Entry 5G4V (X-ray diffraction, 2.87 A resolution); this record covers chains A and D of the 4 polymer chains in the assembly.

[Chain A]
Molecule: Hmkt-7
Notes: fragment: kink turn motif
Sequence (19 nucleotides; row label = number of the first residue in the row):
     1 GGCGAAGAGCCGGCGAGCC

[Chain D]
Protein: 50S ribosomal protein L7AE
Organism: Archaeoglobus fulgidus
Notes: fragment: k-turn binding domain, residues 2-119
Reference sequence: O29494 (RL7A_ARCFU); residues 2-119 here = UniProt positions 2-119
Amino-acid sequence (123 residues; each row starts with the number of its first residue; numbers below 1 keep their minus sign (Gly-3 is residue -3)):
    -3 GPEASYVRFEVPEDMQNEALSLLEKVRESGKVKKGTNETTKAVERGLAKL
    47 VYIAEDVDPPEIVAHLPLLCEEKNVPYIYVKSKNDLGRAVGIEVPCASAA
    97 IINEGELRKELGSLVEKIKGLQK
Disordered / not traced: -3 to 0, 118-119
Construct notes: expression tag (-3 to 1)

[Interface between chain A and chain D]
Pairs across the interface (7; chain A residue first):
  G13(A) with Lys37(D), salt bridge to the phosphate; Arg41(D), salt bridge to the phosphate
  C14(A) with Lys37(D), salt bridge to the phosphate; Arg41(D), salt bridge to the phosphate
  G15(A) with Asn33(D), base contact; Glu34(D), hydrogen bond to the sugar; Lys37(D), hydrogen bond to the base
Interface residues without a listed pair, chain A (4 interface residues in all): A16
Interface residues without a listed pair, chain D (6 interface residues in all): Lys29, Lys30

[In short]
Chain A and chain D form an interface of 4 and 6 residues respectively, with 2 hydrogen bonds and 4 salt
bridges. Polar contacts include G15(A)-Lys37(D), G15(A)-Glu34(D) and G13(A)-Lys37(D).
Chain A is Hmkt-7 and chain D is 50S ribosomal protein L7AE (Archaeoglobus fulgidus); the structure,
Association of four two-k-turn units based on Kt-7 3bG,3nC, forming a square-shaped structure, was determined
by X-ray diffraction (same publication as 5G4T and 5G4U).
